PDB entry 1TPA | X-ray diffraction, 1.90 A resolution | chains E and I

[Chain E]
Name: Anhydro-trypsin
Source organism: Bos taurus
Notes: EC 3.4.21.4
Reference sequence: P00760 (TRY1_BOVIN); the construct lacks a stretch of the UniProt sequence and is renumbered around it, so the offset changes along the chain: 16-34 = UniProt 21-39; 37-67 = UniProt 40-70; 69-125 = UniProt 71-127; 127-130 = UniProt 128-131; 5 more segments
Chain sequence (223 residues; numbered 16 to 245 plus 3 insertion-coded residues; 10 numbers in that range are skipped by the numbering (no residue carries them; nothing is unmodelled there); the number before each row is that of its first residue):
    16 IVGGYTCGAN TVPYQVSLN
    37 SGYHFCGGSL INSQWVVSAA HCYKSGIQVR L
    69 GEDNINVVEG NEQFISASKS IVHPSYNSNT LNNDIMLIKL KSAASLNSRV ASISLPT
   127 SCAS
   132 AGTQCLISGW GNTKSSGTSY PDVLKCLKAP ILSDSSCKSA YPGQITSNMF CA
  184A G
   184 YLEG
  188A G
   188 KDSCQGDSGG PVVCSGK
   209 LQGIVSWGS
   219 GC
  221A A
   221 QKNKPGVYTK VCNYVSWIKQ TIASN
Cystine bridges: Cys-22/Cys-157, Cys-42/Cys-58, Cys-128/Cys-232, Cys-136/Cys-201, Cys-168/Cys-182, Cys-191/Cys-220
Bound ions: Ca2+: Glu-70, Asn-72, Val-75, Glu-80

[Chain I]
Name: Bovine pancreatic trypsin inhibitor
Reference sequence: P00974 (BPT1_BOVIN); residues 1-58 here correspond to UniProt positions 36-93 (UniProt number = residue number + 35)
Chain sequence (58 residues; row label = number of the first residue in the row):
     1 RPDFCLEPPY TGPCKARIIR YFYNAKAGLC QTFVYGGCRA KRNNFKSAED CMRTCGGA
Curated features (UniProtKB/Swiss-Prot):
  - site: Lys-15, Ala-16 (Reactive bond for trypsin)
Cystine bridges: Cys-5/Cys-55, Cys-14/Cys-38, Cys-30/Cys-51

[How chain E and chain I interact]
Contacting residue pairs - 39 pairs, chain E then chain I:
  Tyr-39(E) with Arg-17(I); Ile-18(I); Ile-19(I), hydrogen bond (side chain-backbone)
  His-40(E) with Arg-17(I), hydrogen bond (backbone-side chain)
  Phe-41(E) with Ala-16(I); Arg-17(I), hydrogen bond (backbone-backbone)
  Cys-42(E) with Ala-16(I), hydrophobic
  His-57(E) with Cys-14(I); Lys-15(I); Ala-16(I), hydrogen bond (side chain-backbone); Gly-36(I); Gly-37(I)
  Asn-97(E) with Arg-39(I), hydrogen bond (backbone-side chain)
  Leu-99(E) with Cys-14(I), hydrophobic; Cys-38(I), hydrophobic
  Tyr-151(E) with Arg-17(I)
  Asp-189(E) with Lys-15(I), salt bridge
  Ser-190(E) with Lys-15(I), hydrogen bond (backbone-side chain)
  Cys-191(E) with Lys-15(I)
  Gln-192(E) with Thr-11(I); Gly-12(I); Cys-14(I), hydrogen bond (side chain-backbone); Lys-15(I); Ala-16(I)
  Gly-193(E) with Lys-15(I), hydrogen bond (backbone-backbone); Ala-16(I); Arg-17(I)
  Asp-194(E) with Lys-15(I), hydrogen bond (backbone-backbone)
  Ser-195(E) with Lys-15(I), hydrogen bond (backbone-backbone); Ala-16(I)
  Ser-214(E) with Cys-14(I); Lys-15(I), hydrogen bond (backbone-backbone)
  Trp-215(E) with Pro-13(I); Cys-14(I), hydrophobic; Lys-15(I)
  Gly-216(E) with Pro-13(I), hydrogen bond (backbone-backbone); Lys-15(I)
  Gly-219(E) with Lys-15(I)
  Gly-226(E) with Lys-15(I)
Also at the interface, not in a pair above, chain E (24 interface residues in all): Tyr-94, Ser-96, Thr-98, Val-213
Also at the interface, not in a pair above, chain I (14 interface residues in all): Val-34

[In short]
24 residues of chain E face 14 of chain I across their interface, with 12 hydrogen bonds and 1 salt bridge.
Polar pairs include Asp-189(E)/Lys-15(I), Tyr-39(E)/Ile-19(I) and His-40(E)/Arg-17(I). Glu-70(E), Asn-72(E),
Val-75(E) and Glu-80(E) coordinate Ca2+.
Chain E is Anhydro-trypsin (Bos taurus) and chain I is Bovine pancreatic trypsin inhibitor; the structure, The
geometry of the reactive site and of the peptide groups in trypsin, trypsinogen and its ..., was determined by
X-ray diffraction.
